Entry 3QUE (X-ray diffraction, 2.70 A resolution); this record covers chain A.

Chain A:
Molecule: Mitogen-activated protein kinase 14
Source organism: Homo sapiens
Notes: EC 2.7.11.24
UniProtKB: Q16539 (MK14_HUMAN); numbering as in UniProt (aligned over 2-360)
Chain sequence (360 residues; numbered 1 to 360; the number before each row is that of its first residue):
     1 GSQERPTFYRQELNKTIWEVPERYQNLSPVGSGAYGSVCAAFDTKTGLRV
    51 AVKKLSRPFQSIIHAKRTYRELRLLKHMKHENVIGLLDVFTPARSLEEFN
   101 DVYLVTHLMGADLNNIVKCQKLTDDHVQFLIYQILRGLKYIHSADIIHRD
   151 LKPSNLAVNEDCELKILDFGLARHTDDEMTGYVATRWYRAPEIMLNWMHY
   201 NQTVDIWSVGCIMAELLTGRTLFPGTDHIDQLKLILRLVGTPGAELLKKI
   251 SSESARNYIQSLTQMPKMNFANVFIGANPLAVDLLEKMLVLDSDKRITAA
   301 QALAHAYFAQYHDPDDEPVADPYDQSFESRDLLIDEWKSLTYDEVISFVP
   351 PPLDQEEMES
Unresolved in the structure: 1-4, 177-182, 354-360
Sequence notes: expression tag (1)
Curated features (UniProtKB/Swiss-Prot):
  - motif: Thr180 to Tyr182 (TXY)
  - active site: Asp168 (Proton acceptor)
  - binding site (ATP): Val30 to Val38, Lys53
  - modified residue: Ser2 (N-acetylserine), Thr16 (Phosphothreonine), Lys53 (N6-acetyllysine), Lys152 (N6-acetyllysine), Thr180 (Phosphothreonine), Tyr182 (Phosphotyrosine), Thr263 (Phosphothreonine), Tyr323 (Phosphotyrosine)
  - natural variant: Ala51 (A51V: In a gastric adenocarcinoma sample), Pro322 (P322R: In a lung adenocarcinoma sample)
  - mutagenesis: Ala34 (A34V: Lowered kinase activity), Lys53 (K53R: Loss of kinase activity), Lys54 (K54R: Impairs MAP2K6/MKK6-dependent autophosphorylation), Tyr69 (Y69H: Lowered kinase activity), Asp168 (D168A: Loss of kinase activity), Thr175 (T175A: No effect on either the kinase activity or tyrosine phosphorylation), Asp176 (D176A: Emulation of the active state. Increase in activity; when associated with S-327 or L-327), Asp177 (D177A: Loss of kinase activity), Thr180 (T180E: Loss of kinase activity), Tyr182 (Y182F: Loss of kinase activity), Ala320 (A320T: Lowered kinase activity), Phe327 (F327L: Emulation of the active state. Increase in activity; when associated with A-176; F327S: Emulation of the active state. Increase in activity; when associated with A-176), 1 further mutagenesis entry in UniProt

Summary:
Curated annotation (UniProt) lists active-site residue Asp168, 10 ATP-binding residues and 13 mutagenesis
sites.
Chain A is Mitogen-activated protein kinase 14 (Homo sapiens); the structure, Human p38 MAP Kinase in Complex
with Skepinone-L, was determined by X-ray diffraction, deposited together with 3ZYA.
